PDB entry 5TJG | X-ray diffraction, 2.60 A resolution | chains A and B of the 7 polymer chains in the assembly

== Chain A (and B) ==
Name: DNA-directed RNA polymerase subunit alpha
Source organism: Thermus aquaticus
Notes: EC 2.7.7.6; chain B of this document is another copy of the same molecule, construct and numbering; everything in this record applies to it too
Reference sequence: Q9KWU8 (RPOA_THEAQ); numbering as in UniProt (aligned over 1-314)
Amino-acid sequence (314 residues; row label = number of the first residue in the row):
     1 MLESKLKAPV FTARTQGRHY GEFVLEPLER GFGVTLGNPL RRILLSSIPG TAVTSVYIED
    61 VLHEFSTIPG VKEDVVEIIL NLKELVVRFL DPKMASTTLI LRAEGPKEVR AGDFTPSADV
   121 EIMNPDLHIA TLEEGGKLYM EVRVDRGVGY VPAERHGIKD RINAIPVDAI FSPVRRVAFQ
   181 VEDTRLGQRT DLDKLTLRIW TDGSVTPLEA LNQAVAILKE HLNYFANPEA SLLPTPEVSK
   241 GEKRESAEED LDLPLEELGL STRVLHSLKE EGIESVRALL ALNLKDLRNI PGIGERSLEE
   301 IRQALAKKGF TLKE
Disordered / not traced: 1-6, 234-314
Differences from the reference sequence: conflict R14 (Thr in Q9KWU8), R18 (Asp in Q9KWU8)

== Interface between chain A and chain B ==
Contacting residue pairs - 71 pairs, chain A then chain B:
  P9(A) with Y224(B), hydrophobic
  F11(A) with Y224(B); F225(B), hydrophobic; N227(B); P228(B), hydrophobic; E229(B)
  T12(A) with E229(B), hydrogen bond (side chain-backbone)
  A13(A) with E229(B), hydrogen bond (backbone-backbone); A230(B); S231(B), hydrogen bond (backbone-backbone)
  R14(A) with S231(B)
  T15(A) with S231(B), hydrogen bond (backbone-backbone); L232(B); L233(B)
  Q16(A) with L233(B)
  L25(A) with F225(B), hydrophobic
  E29(A) with H221(B), salt bridge
  G31(A) with R42(B), hydrogen bond (backbone-side chain)
  F32(A) with I43(B), hydrophobic; S47(B); I217(B), hydrophobic; H221(B)
  V34(A) with R42(B)
  T35(A) with P39(B); R42(B), hydrogen bond; I43(B)
  L36(A) with L218(B), hydrophobic; H221(B); L222(B), hydrophobic
  P39(A) with T35(B); P39(B), hydrophobic
  L40(A) with F225(B), hydrophobic
  R42(A) with G31(B), hydrogen bond (side chain-backbone); V34(B); T35(B), hydrogen bond
  I43(A) with F32(B), hydrophobic; T35(B)
  S47(A) with F32(B)
  L197(A) with F225(B), hydrophobic
  L211(A) with F225(B), hydrophobic
  N212(A) with F225(B)
  V215(A) with L222(B)
  I217(A) with F32(B), hydrophobic
  L218(A) with L222(B), hydrophobic
  K219(A) with L222(B); N223(B), hydrogen bond
  H221(A) with L28(B); F32(B)
  L222(A) with L36(B), hydrophobic; L218(B), hydrophobic; K219(B); L222(B), hydrophobic
  N223(A) with K219(B), hydrogen bond
  Y224(A) with P9(B); F11(B)
  F225(A) with F11(B), hydrophobic; L25(B), hydrophobic; L40(B), hydrophobic
  A226(A) with F11(B)
  P228(A) with F11(B); A13(B), hydrophobic
  E229(A) with F11(B), hydrogen bond (backbone-backbone); T12(B); A13(B), hydrogen bond (backbone-backbone)
  A230(A) with A13(B)
  S231(A) with A13(B), hydrogen bond (backbone-backbone); R14(B); T15(B), hydrogen bond (backbone-backbone)
  L232(A) with T15(B)
  L233(A) with T15(B); Q16(B)
Other interface residues (no listed pair), chain A (40 interface residues in all): L28, N227
Other interface residues (no listed pair), chain B (39 interface residues in all): K7, L208, L211, N212, V215

== In short ==
Chain A and chain B form an interface of 40 and 39 residues respectively, with 14 hydrogen bonds and 1 salt
bridge. Polar pairs include E29(A)-H221(B), T12(A)-E229(B) and G31(A)-R42(B).
Chain A and chain B are both DNA-directed RNA polymerase subunit alpha (Thermus aquaticus); the structure,
Thermus aquaticus delta1.1-sigmaA holoenzyme/downstream-fork promoter complex with an open clamp, was
determined by X-ray diffraction.
